Entry 6PDW (electron microscopy, 3.10 A resolution); this record covers chains C and D of the 6 polymer chains in the assembly.

== Chain C (and D) ==
Molecule: Membrane-spanning ATPase-like protein
From: Chaetomium thermophilum
Notes: chain D of this document is another copy of the same molecule, construct and numbering; everything in this record applies to it too
Reference sequence: G0S654 (G0S654_CHATD); numbering as in UniProt (aligned over 31-411)
Sequence (383 residues; numbered 29 to 411; the number before each row is that of its first residue):
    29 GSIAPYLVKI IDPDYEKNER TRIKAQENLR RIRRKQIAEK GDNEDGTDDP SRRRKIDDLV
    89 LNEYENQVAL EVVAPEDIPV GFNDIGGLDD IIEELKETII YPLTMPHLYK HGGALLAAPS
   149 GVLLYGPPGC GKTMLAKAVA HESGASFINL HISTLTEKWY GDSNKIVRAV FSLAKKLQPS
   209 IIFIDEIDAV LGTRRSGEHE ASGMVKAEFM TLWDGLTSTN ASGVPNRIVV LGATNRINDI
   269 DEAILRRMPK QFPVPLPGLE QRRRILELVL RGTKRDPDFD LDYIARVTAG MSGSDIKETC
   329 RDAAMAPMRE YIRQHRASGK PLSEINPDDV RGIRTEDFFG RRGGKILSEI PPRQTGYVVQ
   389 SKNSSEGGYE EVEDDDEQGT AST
Disordered / not traced: 29-43, 66-86, 363-411 (chain D: 29-41, 65-85, 362-411)
Sequence notes: expression tag (29-30)
Bound ions: Mg2+: Thr161 (together with ADP, beryllium trifluoride)
Small-molecule neighbours:
  - ADP (adenosine-5'-diphosphate): Asp112, Ile113, Gly114, Leu116, Pro155, Pro156, Gly157, Cys158, Gly159, Lys160, Thr161, Met162, Ile293, Leu296, Gly321, Ser322, Lys325
  - beryllium trifluoride (BEF): Pro155, Pro156, Gly157, Lys160, Thr161, Glu214, Asn263
From the paper describing this entry:
  - binding site for Unknown peptide: Trp187, Tyr188, His227
  - binding site for beryllium trifluoride: Arg274, Arg275
  - mutagenesis - W187A, Y188A, L244A, L244E: decreased growth
  - self-association interface (contacts with another copy of this molecule); pairs are residue here / residue on that copy: His227-Tyr188 (pi stacking), Leu244-Phe211 (hydrophobic contact), Val101, Ile106, Pro107, Arg222

== How chain C and chain D interact ==
Pairs across the interface (83):
  Glu104(C) - Ala249(D)
  Asp105(C) - Asn248(D)
  Asp105(C) - Ala249(D)
  Ile106(C) - Leu244(D)  hydrophobic
  Pro107(C) - Thr247(D)
  Pro107(C) - Asn248(D)
  Pro156(C) - Ala271(D)  hydrophobic
  Pro156(C) - Arg274(D)
  Gly157(C) - Arg274(D)
  Thr161(C) - Gly243(D)
  Thr161(C) - Leu244(D)
  Ala164(C) - Leu244(D)
  Lys165(C) - Gly243(D)
  Lys165(C) - Leu244(D)
  Ala168(C) - Leu244(D)  hydrophobic
  Phe175(C) - Leu244(D)  hydrophobic
  Asn177(C) - Leu244(D)
  Asn177(C) - Thr245(D)
  His179(C) - Thr239(D)
  His179(C) - Leu240(D)
  Ile180(C) - Ala235(D)  hydrophobic
  Ile180(C) - Glu236(D)  hydrogen bond (backbone-side chain)
  Ser181(C) - Asn192(D)
  Ser181(C) - Lys193(D)
  Ser181(C) - Arg196(D)  hydrogen bond
  Ser181(C) - Glu236(D)  hydrogen bond (backbone-side chain)
  Thr184(C) - Tyr188(D)
  Thr184(C) - Gly189(D)
  Thr184(C) - Asn192(D)  hydrogen bond
  Thr184(C) - Lys193(D)
  Thr184(C) - Met232(D)
  Glu185(C) - Tyr188(D)
  Glu185(C) - Lys193(D)  salt bridge
  Lys186(C) - Trp187(D)
  Lys186(C) - Tyr188(D)  hydrogen bond (backbone-backbone)
  Lys186(C) - Asp190(D)
  Asp213(C) - Thr239(D)
  Glu214(C) - Arg222(D)  salt bridge
  Glu214(C) - Ala235(D)
  Glu214(C) - Met238(D)
  Glu214(C) - Thr239(D)
  Glu214(C) - Arg275(D)  salt bridge
  Ala217(C) - Ala235(D)  hydrophobic
  Arg223(C) - Ser224(D)
  Arg223(C) - Gly225(D)
  His227(C) - Tyr188(D)
  His227(C) - Glu228(D)
  Ala229(C) - Tyr188(D)  hydrophobic
  Ser230(C) - Tyr188(D)
  Ser230(C) - Glu228(D)  hydrogen bond
  Asn263(C) - Arg222(D)  hydrogen bond
  Asn263(C) - Ala271(D)
  Arg264(C) - Arg222(D)
  Asp267(C) - Ser224(D)
  Val297(C) - Leu143(D)  hydrophobic
  Thr301(C) - Leu143(D)
  Ser322(C) - Arg274(D)
  Lys325(C) - Leu143(D)
  Glu326(C) - Pro277(D)
  Cys328(C) - Leu143(D)
  Arg329(C) - Leu143(D)
  Arg329(C) - Ala145(D)
  Arg329(C) - Ala146(D)
  Arg329(C) - Pro147(D)
  Arg329(C) - Ser148(D)
  Asp330(C) - Lys278(D)  salt bridge
  Ala332(C) - Leu143(D)  hydrophobic
  Met333(C) - Glu125(D)
  Met333(C) - Thr126(D)
  Met333(C) - Pro130(D)  hydrophobic
  Met333(C) - Tyr137(D)
  Met333(C) - Leu144(D)  hydrophobic
  Met336(C) - Leu136(D)
  Met336(C) - Tyr137(D)  hydrophobic
  Met336(C) - His139(D)  hydrogen bond
  Arg337(C) - Glu122(D)  salt bridge
  Arg337(C) - Glu125(D)
  Arg344(C) - Glu125(D)  salt bridge
  Arg344(C) - Tyr129(D)
  Pro349(C) - Leu136(D)
  Leu350(C) - Lys138(D)
  Ser351(C) - Leu136(D)
  Ser351(C) - His139(D)
Other interface residues (no listed pair), chain C (52 interface residues in all): Arg50, Val101, Thr182, Phe211, Asp216, Glu226, Gly300, Ile340
Other interface residues (no listed pair), chain D (52 interface residues in all): Val88, Glu121, His135, Gly140, Ala142, Gly231, Asp242, Gly251, Glu270
Interface features reported in the paper:
  - specific contacts: His227(C)-Tyr188(D) (pi stacking)

== Summary ==
The chain C/chain D interface involves 52 residues from each chain, with 8 hydrogen bonds and 6 salt bridges.
Among the polar pairs are Glu185(C)-Lys193(D), Glu214(C)-Arg222(D) and Glu214(C)-Arg275(D). The paper
describes pi stacking between His227(C) and Tyr188(D). From the paper: a binding site for Unknown peptide at
Trp187(C), Tyr188(C) and His227(C); W187A, Y188A and L244A of chain C, among others, reduce growth.
Both chains are Membrane-spanning ATPase-like protein (Chaetomium thermophilum). Entry 6PDW (Msp1-substrate
complex in closed conformation) was determined by electron microscopy together with 6PDY and 6PE0 from the
same study.
